5I3Z - chains B and C of the 4 polymer chains in the assembly; structure by X-ray diffraction, 2.05 A resolution.

Chain B (and C):
Protein: L-asparaginase
Source organism: Dickeya chrysanthemi
Notes: EC 3.5.1.1; chain C of this document is another copy of the same molecule, construct and numbering; everything in this record applies to it too
UniProt: P06608 (ASPG_DICCH); residues 2-327 here correspond to UniProt positions 23-348 (UniProt number = residue number + 21)
Chain sequence (328 residues; each row starts with the number of its first residue; numbering starts at 0):
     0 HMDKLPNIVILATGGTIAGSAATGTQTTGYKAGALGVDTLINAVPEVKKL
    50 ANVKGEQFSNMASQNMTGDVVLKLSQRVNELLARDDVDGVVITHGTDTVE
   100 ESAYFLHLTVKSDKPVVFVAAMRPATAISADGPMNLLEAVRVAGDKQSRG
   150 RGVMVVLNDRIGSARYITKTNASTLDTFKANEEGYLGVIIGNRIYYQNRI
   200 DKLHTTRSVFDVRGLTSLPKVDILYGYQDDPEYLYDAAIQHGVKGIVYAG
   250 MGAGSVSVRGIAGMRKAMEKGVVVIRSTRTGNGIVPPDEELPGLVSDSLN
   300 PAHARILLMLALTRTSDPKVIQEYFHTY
Disordered / not traced: 0-2
Sequence notes: expression tag (0-1); engineered mutation Q63 (Glu84 in P06608)
Ligand contacts: aspartic acid (ASP): G14, T15, A31, A61, S62, Q63, G94, T95, D96, A120, M121
From the paper describing this entry:
  - binding site for aspartic acid: T15, Q63, T95
  - catalytic residues: T15, T95 (citing earlier work)
  - catalytic residues: T12 to T15, S62, H93 to T97, K168 (by similarity / conservation)
  - mutagenesis - E63Q, E63Q/S254Q: unchanged catalytic activity on l-asparaginase
  - mutagenesis - S254N: decreased catalytic activity on l-asparaginase
  - mutagenesis - E63Q, E63Q/S254N, S254N: decreased catalytic activity on l-glutaminase
  - mutagenesis - E63Q/S254Q: decreased binding to Gln
  - specificity-determining residues: Q63
  - mutagenesis - A31I/E63Q/S254N, A31I/E63Q/S254Q: increased binding to Asn
  - mutagenesis - E63Q/S254N (4-fold): decreased binding to Asn

Chain B / chain C interface:
Residue-residue contacts (52; chain B residue first):
  R150(B) - D200(C)  salt bridge
  R159(B) - E181(C)  salt bridge
  Y165(B) - Q196(C)  hydrogen bond (side chain-backbone)
  Y165(B) - N197(C)
  E181(B) - R159(C)  salt bridge
  E181(B) - G183(C)
  E181(B) - Y184(C)  hydrogen bond (backbone-backbone)
  E181(B) - V187(C)
  E181(B) - Q196(C)  hydrogen bond (backbone-side chain)
  E182(B) - E182(C)
  E182(B) - G183(C)
  E182(B) - Q196(C)
  E182(B) - N197(C)  hydrogen bond (backbone-side chain)
  G183(B) - E181(C)
  G183(B) - E182(C)
  G183(B) - G183(C)
  Y184(B) - E181(C)  hydrogen bond (backbone-backbone)
  V187(B) - E181(C)
  V187(B) - I283(C)  hydrophobic
  I189(B) - I283(C)  hydrophobic
  R192(B) - H325(C)
  Y194(B) - I283(C)
  Y194(B) - P286(C)
  Y194(B) - D296(C)
  Y195(B) - D200(C)
  Y195(B) - K201(C)
  Q196(B) - Y165(C)  hydrogen bond (backbone-side chain)
  Q196(B) - E181(C)  hydrogen bond (side chain-backbone)
  Q196(B) - E182(C)
  Q196(B) - I199(C)
  Q196(B) - D200(C)  hydrogen bond (backbone-backbone)
  N197(B) - Y165(C)
  N197(B) - E182(C)  hydrogen bond (side chain-backbone)
  N197(B) - N197(C)
  N197(B) - R198(C)
  N197(B) - D200(C)
  R198(B) - N197(C)
  R198(B) - R198(C)  hydrogen bond (backbone-backbone)
  R198(B) - D200(C)  salt bridge
  I199(B) - Q196(C)
  D200(B) - R150(C)  salt bridge
  D200(B) - Y195(C)
  D200(B) - Q196(C)  hydrogen bond (backbone-backbone)
  D200(B) - N197(C)
  D200(B) - R198(C)  salt bridge
  K201(B) - Y195(C)
  I283(B) - V187(C)  hydrophobic
  I283(B) - I189(C)  hydrophobic
  I283(B) - Y194(C)
  P286(B) - Y194(C)
  D296(B) - Y194(C)
  H325(B) - R192(C)
Interface residues without a listed pair, chain B (23 interface residues in all): P285
Interface residues without a listed pair, chain C (23 interface residues in all): P285

Overview:
Chain B and chain C each contribute 23 residues to their interface; the contacts include 11 hydrogen bonds and
6 salt bridges. Polar contacts include R150(B)-D200(C), R159(B)-E181(C) and R198(B)-D200(C). From the paper:
catalytic residues T15(B), T95(B) and T12(B) among others; E63Q, E63Q/S254N and S254N of chain B reduce
catalytic activity on l-glutaminase; 6 substitutions were tested in all.
Chain B and chain C are both L-asparaginase (Dickeya chrysanthemi); the structure, Erwinia chrysanthemi
L-asparaginase E63Q mutation + Aspartic acid, was determined by X-ray diffraction, deposited together with
5I48 and 5I4B.
